PDB entry 7BYO | X-ray diffraction, 1.60 A resolution | chain A

[Chain A]
Molecule: Lysozyme C
Source organism: Gallus gallus
Notes: EC 3.2.1.17
UniProt: P00698 (LYSC_CHICK); residue numbers follow UniProt; this construct covers 1-147
Chain sequence (147 residues; numbered 1 to 147; the number before each row is that of its first residue):
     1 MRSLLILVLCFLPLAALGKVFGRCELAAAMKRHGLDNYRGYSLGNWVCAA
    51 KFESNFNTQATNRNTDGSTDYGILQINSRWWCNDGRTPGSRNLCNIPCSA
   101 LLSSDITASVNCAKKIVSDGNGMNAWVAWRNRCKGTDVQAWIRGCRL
Disordered / not traced: 1-18
Disulfide bonds: Cys24-Cys145, Cys48-Cys133, Cys82-Cys98, Cys94-Cys112
UniProt features mapped onto this chain:
  - active site: Glu53, Asp70
  - binding site (substrate): Asp119

[In short]
UniProt lists active-site residues Glu53 and Asp70 and substrate-binding residue Asp119.
Chain A is Lysozyme C (Gallus gallus); the structure, Lysozyme structure SS1 from SS mode, was determined by
X-ray diffraction, deposited together with 7BYP, 7D01, 7D02, 7D04 and 7D05.
